PDB entry 8XAY | electron microscopy, 2.81 A resolution | chains A and F of the 20 polymer chains in the assembly

[Chain A (and F)]
Protein: ATP-binding protein
Source organism: Escherichia coli
Notes: chain F of this document is another copy of the same molecule, construct and numbering; everything in this record applies to it too
UniProtKB: A0A9X9SUP5 (A0A9X9SUP5_ECOLX); residues 1-571 here = UniProt positions 1-571
Sequence (571 residues; row label = number of the first residue in the row):
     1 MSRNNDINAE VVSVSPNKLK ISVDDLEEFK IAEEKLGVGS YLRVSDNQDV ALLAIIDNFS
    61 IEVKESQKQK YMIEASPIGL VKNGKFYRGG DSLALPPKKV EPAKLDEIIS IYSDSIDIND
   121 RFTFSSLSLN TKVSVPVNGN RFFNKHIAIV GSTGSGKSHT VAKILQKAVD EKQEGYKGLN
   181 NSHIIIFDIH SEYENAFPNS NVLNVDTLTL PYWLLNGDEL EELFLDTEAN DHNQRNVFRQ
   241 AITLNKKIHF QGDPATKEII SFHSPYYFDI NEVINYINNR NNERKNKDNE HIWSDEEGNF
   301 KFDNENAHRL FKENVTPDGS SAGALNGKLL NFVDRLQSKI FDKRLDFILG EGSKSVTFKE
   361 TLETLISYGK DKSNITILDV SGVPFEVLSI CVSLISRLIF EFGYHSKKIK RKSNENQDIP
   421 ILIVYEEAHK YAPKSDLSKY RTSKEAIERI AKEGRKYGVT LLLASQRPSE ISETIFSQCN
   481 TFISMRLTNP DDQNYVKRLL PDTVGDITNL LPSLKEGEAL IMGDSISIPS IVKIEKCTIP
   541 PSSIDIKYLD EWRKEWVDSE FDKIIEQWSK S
Unresolved in the structure: 1-4
Ion coordination: Mg2+: Ser-158, Glu-192 (together with ATP-gamma-S)
Ligand contacts: ATP-gamma-S (AGS; phosphothiophosphoric acid-adenylate ester): Ser-152, Thr-153, Gly-154, Ser-155, Gly-156, Lys-157, Ser-158, His-159, Gln-466, Glu-516, Gly-517, Ile-534, Glu-535, Lys-536, Ser-543
From the paper describing this entry:
  - binding site for ATP-gamma-S: Lys-157
  - mutagenesis - K157A: decreased growth in response to phage lambda

[Chain A / chain F interface]
Residue-residue contacts (149; chain A residue first):
  Val-12(A) / Ile-61(F)
  Val-12(A) / Glu-62(F)
  Val-12(A) / Val-63(F)  hydrogen bond (backbone-backbone)
  Ser-13(A) / Ile-61(F)
  Ser-13(A) / Glu-62(F)
  Val-14(A) / Phe-59(F)  hydrophobic
  Val-14(A) / Ser-60(F)
  Val-14(A) / Ile-61(F)  hydrogen bond (backbone-backbone)
  Ser-15(A) / Phe-59(F)
  Pro-16(A) / Val-38(F)  hydrophobic
  Pro-16(A) / Asn-58(F)
  Pro-16(A) / Phe-59(F)
  Arg-88(A) / Arg-486(F)
  Arg-88(A) / Lys-515(F)
  Gly-89(A) / Lys-515(F)
  Asp-91(A) / Lys-515(F)  salt bridge
  Leu-93(A) / Ala-32(F)
  Leu-93(A) / Glu-33(F)
  Leu-93(A) / Phe-59(F)  hydrophobic
  Leu-95(A) / Phe-29(F)  hydrophobic
  Leu-95(A) / Ala-32(F)  hydrophobic
  Leu-95(A) / Ile-61(F)  hydrophobic
  Pro-96(A) / Ile-61(F)
  Pro-96(A) / Val-63(F)
  Pro-96(A) / Gln-69(F)
  Asn-119(A) / Arg-553(F)  hydrogen bond (backbone-side chain)
  Arg-121(A) / Leu-549(F)
  Arg-121(A) / Arg-553(F)
  Gly-139(A) / Leu-549(F)
  Asn-140(A) / Lys-547(F)
  Asn-140(A) / Leu-549(F)
  Asn-140(A) / Asp-550(F)  hydrogen bond (side chain-backbone)
  Phe-143(A) / Tyr-548(F)  hydrophobic
  Phe-143(A) / Trp-552(F)  hydrophobic
  Asn-144(A) / Asp-545(F)  hydrogen bond
  Asn-144(A) / Ile-546(F)  hydrogen bond (side chain-backbone)
  Asn-144(A) / Tyr-548(F)
  Lys-145(A) / Asp-545(F)  salt bridge
  Ala-168(A) / Trp-552(F)  hydrophobic
  Glu-171(A) / Leu-549(F)
  Glu-171(A) / Trp-552(F)
  Glu-171(A) / Arg-553(F)  salt bridge
  Lys-172(A) / Arg-553(F)
  Gln-173(A) / Arg-553(F)  hydrogen bond (backbone-backbone)
  Gln-173(A) / Lys-554(F)
  Tyr-176(A) / Arg-553(F)  hydrogen bond (side chain-backbone)
  Tyr-176(A) / Lys-554(F)  hydrogen bond (side chain-backbone)
  Tyr-176(A) / Glu-555(F)
  Leu-179(A) / Trp-556(F)  hydrogen bond (backbone-backbone)
  Asn-180(A) / Trp-552(F)  hydrogen bond (side chain-backbone)
  Asn-180(A) / Lys-554(F)
  Asn-180(A) / Trp-556(F)
  Asn-181(A) / Glu-551(F)  hydrogen bond (side chain-backbone)
  Asn-181(A) / Trp-552(F)  hydrogen bond (backbone-backbone)
  Asn-181(A) / Lys-554(F)  hydrogen bond (backbone-backbone)
  Asn-181(A) / Glu-555(F)
  Asn-181(A) / Trp-556(F)
  Asn-181(A) / Val-557(F)  hydrogen bond (side chain-backbone)
  Ser-182(A) / Trp-552(F)
  His-183(A) / Trp-552(F)
  His-183(A) / Trp-556(F)
  Ile-184(A) / Trp-552(F)  hydrophobic
  His-232(A) / Asn-326(F)  hydrogen bond (side chain-backbone)
  His-232(A) / Gly-327(F)
  Asn-236(A) / Gly-327(F)  hydrogen bond (side chain-backbone)
  Asn-236(A) / Leu-330(F)
  Arg-239(A) / Leu-330(F)
  Arg-239(A) / Asn-331(F)
  Arg-239(A) / Asp-334(F)  salt bridge
  Gln-240(A) / Leu-330(F)
  Ile-259(A) / Phe-341(F)
  Phe-262(A) / Asp-334(F)
  His-263(A) / Asp-334(F)
  His-263(A) / Arg-335(F)
  His-263(A) / Ser-338(F)
  Asn-289(A) / Gly-319(F)
  Phe-358(A) / Trp-568(F)  hydrophobic
  Lys-359(A) / Asp-562(F)  salt bridge
  Lys-359(A) / Ile-565(F)
  Leu-362(A) / Phe-561(F)
  Leu-362(A) / Ile-565(F)  hydrophobic
  Leu-362(A) / Trp-568(F)  hydrophobic
  Glu-363(A) / Phe-561(F)
  Ser-367(A) / Trp-556(F)
  Tyr-368(A) / Trp-556(F)
  Tyr-368(A) / Val-557(F)  hydrogen bond (side chain-backbone)
  Tyr-368(A) / Phe-561(F)  hydrophobic
  Lys-372(A) / Trp-556(F)
  Lys-372(A) / Asp-558(F)
  Ser-373(A) / Trp-556(F)
  Asn-374(A) / Trp-556(F)
  Leu-398(A) / Trp-568(F)
  Glu-401(A) / Trp-568(F)
  Phe-402(A) / Phe-561(F)  hydrophobic
  Phe-402(A) / Ile-564(F)
  Phe-402(A) / Trp-568(F)
  Tyr-404(A) / Arg-344(F)
  His-405(A) / Gln-567(F)
  His-405(A) / Trp-568(F)
  His-405(A) / Ser-571(F)
  Ser-406(A) / Ile-564(F)
  Lys-407(A) / Ile-546(F)
  Ile-409(A) / Glu-560(F)
  Ile-409(A) / Lys-563(F)
  Ile-409(A) / Ile-564(F)  hydrophobic
  Ile-409(A) / Gln-567(F)
  Arg-411(A) / Asn-204(F)
  Arg-411(A) / Asp-206(F)  salt bridge
  Gln-417(A) / Val-557(F)
  Gln-417(A) / Glu-560(F)
  Asp-418(A) / Ile-546(F)
  Asp-418(A) / Glu-551(F)
  Asp-418(A) / Val-557(F)
  Ile-419(A) / Val-557(F)  hydrophobic
  Pro-420(A) / Tyr-548(F)  hydrophobic
  Pro-420(A) / Glu-551(F)
  Pro-420(A) / Trp-552(F)  hydrogen bond (backbone-side chain)
  Ile-421(A) / Tyr-548(F)  hydrogen bond (backbone-side chain)
  Leu-422(A) / Trp-552(F)  hydrophobic
  Ser-438(A) / Glu-228(F)  hydrogen bond
  Arg-441(A) / Glu-228(F)  salt bridge
  Glu-448(A) / Phe-385(F)
  Arg-449(A) / Phe-385(F)
  Arg-449(A) / Glu-386(F)  salt bridge
  Lys-452(A) / Phe-385(F)
  Glu-453(A) / Arg-344(F)  salt bridge
  Glu-453(A) / Val-383(F)
  Glu-453(A) / Pro-384(F)
  Glu-453(A) / Phe-385(F)  hydrogen bond (side chain-backbone)
  Arg-455(A) / Ile-546(F)
  Lys-456(A) / Ser-381(F)
  Lys-456(A) / Gly-382(F)
  Lys-456(A) / Ile-546(F)
  Tyr-457(A) / Arg-344(F)  hydrogen bond
  Tyr-457(A) / Gly-382(F)
  Gly-458(A) / Ile-546(F)
  Gly-458(A) / Tyr-548(F)  hydrogen bond (backbone-side chain)
  Val-459(A) / Tyr-548(F)
  Thr-460(A) / Tyr-548(F)  hydrogen bond (backbone-side chain)
  Lys-497(A) / Asn-489(F)
  Arg-498(A) / Arg-467(F)  hydrogen bond (backbone-side chain)
  Arg-498(A) / Asn-489(F)  hydrogen bond (backbone-side chain)
  Arg-498(A) / Asp-491(F)
  Leu-500(A) / Asn-489(F)
  Pro-501(A) / Thr-488(F)
  Pro-501(A) / Asn-489(F)
  Asp-502(A) / Thr-488(F)
  Thr-503(A) / Thr-488(F)
  Thr-503(A) / Pro-490(F)
Interface residues without a listed pair, chain A (94 interface residues in all): Val-11, Pro-97, Asp-120, Phe-122, Glu-258, Ser-261, Ile-366, Phe-400, Lys-408, Ser-413, Asn-416, Glu-445, Thr-474, Leu-499, Asp-524
Interface residues without a listed pair, chain F (72 interface residues in all): Leu-26, Tyr-71, Ser-152, Thr-153, His-190, Asn-281, Lys-328, Gln-337, Tyr-440, Glu-470, Ser-559, Ser-569

[Summary]
Chain A and chain F form an interface of 94 and 72 residues respectively; the contacts include 27 hydrogen
bonds and 9 salt bridges. Polar contacts include Asp-91(A)/Lys-515(F), Lys-145(A)/Asp-545(F) and
Glu-171(A)/Arg-553(F). Chain A binds ATP-gamma-S. From the paper: a binding site for ATP-gamma-S at
Lys-157(A); K157A of chain A reduces growth in response to phage lambda.
Chain A and chain F are both ATP-binding protein (Escherichia coli); the structure, Cryo-EM structure of an
anti-phage defense complex bound to ATPrS and DNA, was determined by electron microscopy together with 8XAU,
8XAV, 8XAW and 8XAX from the same study.
